Entry 4H9P (X-ray diffraction, 2.20 A resolution); this record covers chains A and C of the 3 polymer chains in the assembly.

[Chain A]
Molecule: Histone H3.3
Organism: Homo sapiens
Reference sequence: P84243 (H33_HUMAN); residues 1-135 here correspond to UniProt positions 2-136 (UniProt number = residue number + 1)
Chain sequence (135 residues; row label = number of the first residue in the row):
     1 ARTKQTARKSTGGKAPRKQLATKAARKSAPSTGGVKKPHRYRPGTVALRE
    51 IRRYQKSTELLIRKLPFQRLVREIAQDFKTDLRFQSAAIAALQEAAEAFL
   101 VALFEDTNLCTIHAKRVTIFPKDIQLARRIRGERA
Unresolved in the structure: 1-36, 135
Differences from the reference sequence: engineered mutation Ala90 (Gly91 in P84243), Ala96 (Ser97 in P84243), Phe99 (Tyr100 in P84243), Ala102 (Gly103 in P84243), Thr111 (Ala112 in P84243), Phe120 (Met121 in P84243)
Curated features (UniProtKB/Swiss-Prot):
  - site: Ser31 (Interaction with ZMYND11)
  - modified residue: Arg2 (Asymmetric dimethylarginine), Thr3 (Phosphothreonine), Lys4 (Allysine), Gln5 (5-glutamyl dopamine), Thr6 (Phosphothreonine), Arg8 (Citrulline), Lys9 (N6,N6,N6-trimethyllysine), Ser10 (ADP-ribosylserine), Thr11 (Phosphothreonine), Lys14 (N6-(2-hydroxyisobutyryl)lysine), Arg17 (Asymmetric dimethylarginine), Lys18 (N6-(2-hydroxyisobutyryl)lysine), Lys23 (N6-(2-hydroxyisobutyryl)lysine), Arg26 (Citrulline), Lys27 (N6,N6,N6-trimethyllysine), Ser28 (ADP-ribosylserine), Ser31 (Phosphoserine), Lys36 (N6,N6,N6-trimethyllysine), Lys37 (N6-methyllysine), Tyr41 (Phosphotyrosine) and 9 more in UniProt
  - lipidation: Lys18 (N6-decanoyllysine)

[Chain C]
Molecule: Death domain-associated protein 6
Organism: Homo sapiens
Reference sequence: Q9UER7 (DAXX_HUMAN); residue numbers follow UniProt; this construct covers 178-389
Chain sequence (212 residues; row label = number of the first residue in the row):
   178 SPRTRGSRRQIQRLEQLLALYVAEIRRLQEKELDLSELDDPDSAYLQEAR
   228 LKRKLIRLFGRLCELKDCSSLTGRVIEQRIPYRGTRYPEVNRRIERLINK
   278 PGPDTFPDYGDVLRAVEKAAARHSLGLPRQQLQLMAQDAFRDVGIRLQER
   328 RHLDLIYNFGCHLTDDYRPGVDPALSDPVLARRLRENRSLAMSRLDEVIS
   378 KYAMLQDKSEEG
Unresolved in the structure: 178-181, 387-389
Curated features (UniProtKB/Swiss-Prot):
  - modified residue (Phosphoserine): Ser178, Ser213
  - mutagenesis: Gln206 (Q206L: Impairs interaction with histones H3 and H4), Ser220 (S220A: Abolishes interaction with histones H3 and H4), Tyr222 (Y222A/S: Abolishes interaction with histones H3 and H4; Y222E: Abolishes interaction with histone H3.3), Glu225 (E225L: Impairs interaction with histones H3 and H4), Lys229 (K229A/L: Impairs interaction with histones H3 and H4), Arg251 (R251A: Abolishes interaction with histones H3 and H4), Phe317 (F317A: Abolishes interaction with histones H3 and H4), Arg328 (R328A: Abolishes interaction with histones H3 and H4), Asp331 (D331A: Abolishes interaction with histones H3 and H4)

[Chain A / chain C interface]
Pairs across the interface - 132 pairs, chain A then chain C:
  Pro38(A) with Ser246(C); Leu248(C), hydrophobic
  His39(A) with Cys245(C); Ser246(C), hydrogen bond (backbone-backbone)
  Arg40(A) with Cys245(C); Leu248(C); Gly250(C)
  Tyr41(A) with Glu192(C), hydrogen bond; Phe236(C), hydrophobic; Leu239(C); Cys240(C), hydrophobic; Lys243(C); Cys245(C)
  Pro43(A) with Glu192(C); Leu195(C), hydrophobic; Phe236(C), hydrophobic
  Gly44(A) with Glu192(C), hydrogen bond (backbone-side chain)
  Thr45(A) with Glu192(C), hydrogen bond (side chain-backbone); Ala196(C)
  Val46(A) with Leu195(C), hydrophobic; Val199(C), hydrophobic
  Leu48(A) with Thr249(C)
  Ile51(A) with Leu232(C), hydrophobic; Ile233(C); Thr249(C)
  Arg52(A) with Thr249(C), hydrogen bond (side chain-backbone); Gly250(C); Arg251(C); Asn335(C), hydrogen bond
  Arg53(A) with Asn335(C); Phe336(C), hydrogen bond (side chain-backbone); Gly337(C), hydrogen bond (side chain-backbone); Cys338(C); His339(C); Asp342(C), salt bridge
  Tyr54(A) with Val199(C); Ile202(C), hydrophobic; Lys229(C); Leu232(C), hydrophobic
  Gln55(A) with Ile233(C); Thr249(C), hydrogen bond; Arg251(C), hydrogen bond
  Lys56(A) with Arg251(C); Asp331(C), salt bridge; Asn335(C)
  Ser57(A) with Lys229(C)
  Thr58(A) with Arg230(C)
  Glu59(A) with Arg251(C), salt bridge; Pro280(C)
  Lys64(A) with Tyr222(C); Leu223(C); Ala226(C)
  Leu65(A) with Pro218(C), hydrophobic; Leu223(C), hydrophobic
  Gln68(A) with Glu214(C); Leu215(C), hydrogen bond (side chain-backbone); Asp217(C), hydrogen bond (side chain-backbone); Ser220(C), hydrogen bond; Tyr222(C)
  Arg69(A) with Leu215(C); Asp216(C), salt bridge
  Arg72(A) with Leu212(C), hydrogen bond (side chain-backbone); Leu215(C); Asp216(C)
  Ala75(A) with Leu212(C), hydrophobic
  Gln76(A) with Leu212(C)
  Lys79(A) with Leu212(C)
  Thr80(A) with Leu212(C)
  Leu82(A) with Leu212(C)
  Arg83(A) with Glu209(C), salt bridge; Leu210(C); Asp211(C)
  Phe84(A) with Lys208(C); Glu209(C); Leu210(C), hydrogen bond (backbone-backbone); Leu215(C), hydrophobic
  Gln85(A) with Gln206(C); Lys208(C); Leu340(C)
  Ser86(A) with Leu205(C); Gln206(C); Lys208(C), hydrogen bond (backbone-backbone); Leu210(C); Ala221(C); Tyr222(C); Glu225(C), hydrogen bond
  Ala87(A) with Gln206(C), hydrogen bond (backbone-backbone); Cys338(C), hydrophobic; Leu340(C), hydrophobic
  Ile89(A) with Leu215(C), hydrophobic; Tyr222(C)
  Ala90(A) with Tyr222(C)
  Ala91(A) with Phe336(C)
  Gln93(A) with Tyr222(C), hydrogen bond
  Glu94(A) with Leu332(C); Asn335(C); Phe336(C)
  Ala98(A) with Leu332(C), hydrophobic
  Val101(A) with Arg328(C)
  Glu105(A) with Phe283(C); Gln325(C), hydrogen bond; Arg328(C), salt bridge
  Asp106(A) with Gln325(C), hydrogen bond
  Asn108(A) with Phe283(C); Pro284(C), hydrogen bond (side chain-backbone); Asp285(C); Phe317(C)
  Leu109(A) with Phe317(C), hydrophobic; Gly321(C); Gln325(C)
  Thr111(A) with Tyr286(C)
  Ile112(A) with Tyr286(C), hydrophobic; Gln314(C); Phe317(C), hydrophobic
  His113(A) with Tyr286(C)
  Arg116(A) with Asp285(C), salt bridge; Gly287(C); Asp288(C), salt bridge
  Phe120(A) with Gln383(C)
  Pro121(A) with Tyr379(C); Ala380(C); Gln383(C)
  Lys122(A) with Ala380(C); Gln383(C), hydrogen bond (backbone-side chain); Asp384(C), salt bridge
  Gln125(A) with Ile376(C); Ser377(C); Ala380(C)
  Arg128(A) with Leu372(C); Asp373(C), salt bridge
  Arg131(A) with Gln325(C), hydrogen bond
  Arg134(A) with Met369(C)
Also at the interface, not in a pair above, chain A (60 interface residues in all): Glu50, Phe67, Ala95, Phe99, Ile124
Also at the interface, not in a pair above, chain C (70 interface residues in all): Gln193, Asp244, Ser247

[In short]
The interface between chain A and chain C involves 60 residues on one side and 70 on the other; the contacts
include 24 hydrogen bonds and 10 salt bridges. Among the polar pairs are Arg53(A)-Asp342(C),
Lys56(A)-Asp331(C) and Glu59(A)-Arg251(C).
Here chain A is Histone H3.3 and chain C is Death domain-associated protein 6, both from Homo sapiens. Entry
4H9P (Complex structure 3 of DAXX/H3.3(sub5,G90A)/H4) was determined by X-ray diffraction.
